Entry 6EST (X-ray diffraction, 1.80 A resolution); this record covers chain A.

# Chain A
Molecule: Porcine pancreatic elastase
Organism: Sus scrofa
Notes: EC 3.4.21.36
UniProt: P00772 (ELA1_PIG); the construct lacks a stretch of the UniProt sequence and is renumbered around it, so the offset changes along the chain: 16-36 = UniProt 27-47; 37-65 = UniProt 51-79; 66-99 = UniProt 81-114; 100-145 = UniProt 117-162; 5 more segments
Sequence (240 residues; numbered 16 to 245 plus 11 insertion-coded residues; 1 number in that range is skipped by the numbering (no residue carries it; nothing is unmodelled there); the number before each row is that of its first residue; a row labelled like 36A-36C holds insertion residues (36A, then the next letters in order)):
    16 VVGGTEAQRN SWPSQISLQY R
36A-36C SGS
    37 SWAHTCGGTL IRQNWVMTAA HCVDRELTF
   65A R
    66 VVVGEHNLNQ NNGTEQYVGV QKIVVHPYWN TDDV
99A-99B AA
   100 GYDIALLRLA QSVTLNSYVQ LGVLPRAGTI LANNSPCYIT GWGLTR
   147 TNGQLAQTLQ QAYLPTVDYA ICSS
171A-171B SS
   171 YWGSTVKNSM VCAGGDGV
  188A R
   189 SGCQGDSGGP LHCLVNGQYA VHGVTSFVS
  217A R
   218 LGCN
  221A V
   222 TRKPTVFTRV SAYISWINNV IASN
Sequence notes: conflict Asn-77 (Asp92 in P00772)
Disulfides: Cys-42/Cys-58, Cys-136/Cys-201, Cys-168/Cys-182, Cys-191/Cys-220
Ion coordination: Ca2+: Glu-70, Asn-72, Leu-73, Gln-75, Asn-77, Glu-80
Ligand contacts:
  - dimethylformamide (DMF), molecule 1: Gly-18, Gly-19, Thr-20, Tyr-137, Gln-157, Ala-158, Tyr-159, Arg-188A
  - dimethylformamide (DMF), molecule 2: Thr-41, His-57, Cys-191, Gln-192, Gly-193, Ser-195
  - dimethylformamide (DMF), molecule 3: Val-59, Asp-60, Ile-88, Val-90

# Overview
Ligands of chain A: 3 copies of dimethylformamide. Glu-70, Asn-72, Leu-73, Gln-75, Asn-77 and Glu-80
coordinate Ca2+.
Chain A is Porcine pancreatic elastase (Sus scrofa); the structure, Interaction of the peptide
CF3-leu-ala-nh-C6H4-CF3(TFLA) with porcine pancreatic elastase. X-ray studies at 1.8 angstroms, was determined
by X-ray diffraction (same publication as 7EST).
